PDB entry 4A3J | X-ray diffraction, 3.70 A resolution | chains A and B of the 15 polymer chains in the assembly

== Chain A ==
Protein: DNA-directed RNA polymerase II subunit RPB1
Organism: Saccharomyces cerevisiae
Notes: EC 2.7.7.6
UniProt: P04050 (RPB1_YEAST); residues 1-1732 here = UniProt positions 1-1732
Amino-acid sequence (1732 residues; each row starts with the number of its first residue):
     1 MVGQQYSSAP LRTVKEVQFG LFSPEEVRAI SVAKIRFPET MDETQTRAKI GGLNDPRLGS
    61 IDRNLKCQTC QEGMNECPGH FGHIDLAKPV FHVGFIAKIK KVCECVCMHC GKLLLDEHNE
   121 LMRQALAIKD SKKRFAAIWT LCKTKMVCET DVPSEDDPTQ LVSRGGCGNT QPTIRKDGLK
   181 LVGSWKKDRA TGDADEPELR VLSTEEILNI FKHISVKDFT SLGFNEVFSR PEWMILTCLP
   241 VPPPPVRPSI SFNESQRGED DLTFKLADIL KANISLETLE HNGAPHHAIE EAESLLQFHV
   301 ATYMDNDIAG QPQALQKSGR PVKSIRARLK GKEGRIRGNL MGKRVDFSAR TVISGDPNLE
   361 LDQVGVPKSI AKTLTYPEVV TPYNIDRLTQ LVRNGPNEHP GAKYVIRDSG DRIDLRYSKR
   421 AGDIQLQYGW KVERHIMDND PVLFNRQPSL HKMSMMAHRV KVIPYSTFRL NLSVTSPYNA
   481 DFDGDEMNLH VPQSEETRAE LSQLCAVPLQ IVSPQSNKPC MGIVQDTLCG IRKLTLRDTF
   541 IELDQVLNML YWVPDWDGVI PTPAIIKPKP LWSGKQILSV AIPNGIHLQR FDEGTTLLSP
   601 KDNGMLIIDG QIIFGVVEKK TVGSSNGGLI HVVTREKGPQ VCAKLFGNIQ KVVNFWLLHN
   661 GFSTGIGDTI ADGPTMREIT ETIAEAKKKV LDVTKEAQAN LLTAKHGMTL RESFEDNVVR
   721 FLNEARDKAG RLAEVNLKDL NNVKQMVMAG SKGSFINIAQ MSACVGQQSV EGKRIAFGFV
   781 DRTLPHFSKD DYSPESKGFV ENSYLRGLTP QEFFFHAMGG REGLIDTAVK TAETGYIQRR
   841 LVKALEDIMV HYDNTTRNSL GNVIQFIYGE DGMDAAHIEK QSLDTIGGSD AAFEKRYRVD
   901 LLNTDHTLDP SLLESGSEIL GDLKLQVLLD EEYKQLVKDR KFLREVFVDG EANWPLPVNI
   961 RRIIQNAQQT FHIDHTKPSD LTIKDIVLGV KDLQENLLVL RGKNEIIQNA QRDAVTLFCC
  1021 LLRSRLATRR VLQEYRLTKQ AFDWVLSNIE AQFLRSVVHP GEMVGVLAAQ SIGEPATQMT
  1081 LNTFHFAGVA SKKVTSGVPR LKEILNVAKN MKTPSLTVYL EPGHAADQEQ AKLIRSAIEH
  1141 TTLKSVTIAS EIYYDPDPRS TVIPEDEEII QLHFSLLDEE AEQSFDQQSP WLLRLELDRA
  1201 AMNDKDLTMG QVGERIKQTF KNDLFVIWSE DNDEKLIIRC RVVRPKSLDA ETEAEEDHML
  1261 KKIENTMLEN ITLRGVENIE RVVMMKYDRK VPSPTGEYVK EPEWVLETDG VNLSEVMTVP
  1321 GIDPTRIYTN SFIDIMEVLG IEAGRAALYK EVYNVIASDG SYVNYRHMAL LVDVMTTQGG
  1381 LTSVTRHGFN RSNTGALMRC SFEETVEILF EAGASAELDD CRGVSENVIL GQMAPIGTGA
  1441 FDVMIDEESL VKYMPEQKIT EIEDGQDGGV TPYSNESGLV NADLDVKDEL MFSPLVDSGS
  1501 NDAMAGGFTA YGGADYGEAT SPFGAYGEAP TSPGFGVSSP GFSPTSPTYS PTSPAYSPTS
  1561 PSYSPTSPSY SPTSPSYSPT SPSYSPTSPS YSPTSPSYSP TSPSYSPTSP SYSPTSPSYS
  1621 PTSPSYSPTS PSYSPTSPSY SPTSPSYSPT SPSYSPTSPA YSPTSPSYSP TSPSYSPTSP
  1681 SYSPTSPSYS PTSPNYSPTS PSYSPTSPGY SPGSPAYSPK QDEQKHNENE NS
Disordered / not traced: 1-2, 1084-1091, 1177-1186, 1244-1253, 1456-1732
Metal / ion sites: Zn2+ site 1: Cys67, Cys70, Cys77, His80; Zn2+ site 2: Cys107, Cys110, Cys148, Cys167; Mg2+: Asp481, Asp483, Asp485 (shared with 1 residue of chain P)
Ligand contacts: phosphomethylphosphonic acid guanylate ester (G2P): Arg446, Pro448, Asn479, Asp481, Asp483, Lys752, Leu1081
Curated features (UniProtKB/Swiss-Prot):
  - region: Pro248 to Asp260 (Lid loop), Asn306 to Lys323 (Rudder loop), Pro810 to Glu822 (Bridging helix)
  - binding site (Zn(2+)): Cys67, Cys70, Cys77, His80, Cys107, Cys110, Cys148, Cys167
  - binding site (Mg(2+)): Asp481, Asp483, Asp485
  - modified residue: Thr1471 (Phosphothreonine)
  - cross-link (Glycyl lysine isopeptide (Lys-Gly)): Lys695 (interchain with G-Cter in ubiquitin), Lys1246 (interchain with G-Cter in ubiquitin), Lys1350 (interchain with G-Cter in ubiquitin)
  - natural variant: Ser1653 to Pro1659 (deletion: In strain: A364A)
  - mutagenesis: Lys1246 (K1246R: Impairs ubiquitination during transcription stress)
What the authors report for this chain:
  - mutagenesis - Q1078N, Q1078S: abolished growth (citing earlier work)

== Chain B ==
Protein: DNA-directed RNA polymerase II subunit RPB2
Organism: Saccharomyces cerevisiae
Notes: EC 2.7.7.6
UniProt: P08518 (RPB2_YEAST); residue numbers follow UniProt; this construct covers 1-1224
Amino-acid sequence (1224 residues; each row starts with the number of its first residue):
     1 MSDLANSEKY YDEDPYGFED ESAPITAEDS WAVISAFFRE KGLVSQQLDS FNQFVDYTLQ
    61 DIICEDSTLI LEQLAQHTTE SDNISRKYEI SFGKIYVTKP MVNESDGVTH ALYPQEARLR
   121 NLTYSSGLFV DVKKRTYEAI DVPGRELKYE LIAEESEDDS ESGKVFIGRL PIMLRSKNCY
   181 LSEATESDLY KLKECPFDMG GYFIINGSEK VLIAQERSAG NIVQVFKKAA PSPISHVAEI
   241 RSALEKGSRF ISTLQVKLYG REGSSARTIK ATLPYIKQDI PIVIIFRALG IIPDGEILEH
   301 ICYDVNDWQM LEMLKPCVED GFVIQDRETA LDFIGRRGTA LGIKKEKRIQ YAKDILQKEF
   361 LPHITQLEGF ESRKAFFLGY MINRLLLCAL DRKDQDDRDH FGKKRLDLAG PLLAQLFKTL
   421 FKKLTKDIFR YMQRTVEEAH DFNMKLAINA KTITSGLKYA LATGNWGEQK KAMSSRAGVS
   481 QVLNRYTYSS TLSHLRRTNT PIGRDGKLAK PRQLHNTHWG LVCPAETPEG QACGLVKNLS
   541 LMSCISVGTD PMPIITFLSE WGMEPLEDYV PHQSPDATRV FVNGVWHGVH RNPARLMETL
   601 RTLRRKGDIN PEVSMIRDIR EKELKIFTDA GRVYRPLFIV EDDESLGHKE LKVRKGHIAK
   661 LMATEYQDIE GGFEDVEEYT WSSLLNEGLV EYIDAEEEES ILIAMQPEDL EPAEANEEND
   721 LDVDPAKRIR VSHHATTFTH CEIHPSMILG VAASIIPFPD HNQSPRNTYQ SAMGKQAMGV
   781 FLTNYNVRMD TMANILYYPQ KPLGTTRAME YLKFRELPAG QNAIVAIACY SGYNQEDSMI
   841 MNQSSIDRGL FRSLFFRSYM DQEKKYGMSI TETFEKPQRT NTLRMKHGTY DKLDDDGLIA
   901 PGVRVSGEDV IIGKTTPISP DEEELGQRTA YHSKRDASTP LRSTENGIVD QVLVTTNQDG
   961 LKFVKVRVRT TKIPQIGDKF ASRHGQKGTI GITYRREDMP FTAEGIVPDL IINPHAIPSR
  1021 MTVAHLIECL LSKVAALSGN EGDASPFTDI TVEGISKLLR EHGYQSRGFE VMYNGHTGKK
  1081 LMAQIFFGPT YYQRLRHMVD DKIHARARGP MQVLTRQPVE GRSRDGGLRF GEMERDCMIA
  1141 HGAASFLKER LMEASDAFRV HICGICGLMT VIAKLNHNQF ECKGCDNKID IYQIHIPYAA
  1201 KLLFQELMAM NITPRLYTDR SRDF
Disordered / not traced: 1-19, 71-89, 135-163, 438-445, 503-508, 669-677, 716-721, 920-932
Metal / ion sites: Zn2+: Cys1163, Cys1166, Cys1182, Cys1185
Ligand contacts: phosphomethylphosphonic acid guanylate ester (G2P): Arg766, Tyr769, Asp837, Lys987, Ser1019, Arg1020

== Interface between chain A and chain B ==
Pairs across the interface - 449 pairs, chain A then chain B:
  Gln4(A) with Phe1158(B); Arg1159(B), hydrogen bond (side chain-backbone)
  Gln5(A) with Arg1159(B), hydrogen bond (backbone-side chain); Leu1175(B)
  Tyr6(A) with Leu1175(B)
  Ser7(A) with Arg1159(B); His1161(B), hydrogen bond; Phe1180(B); Gln1193(B), hydrogen bond
  Ser8(A) with Asn1178(B)
  Ala9(A) with His1161(B); Gln1193(B)
  Pro10(A) with Ile1191(B); Tyr1192(B); Gln1193(B), hydrogen bond (backbone-backbone)
  Leu11(A) with Gln1193(B); Ile1194(B), hydrophobic; His1195(B)
  Arg12(A) with Tyr1192(B); Gln1193(B), hydrogen bond (backbone-backbone); Ile1194(B); Thr1218(B), hydrogen bond
  Thr13(A) with Thr1218(B)
  Val14(A) with Leu1216(B), hydrophobic; Tyr1217(B)
  Lys15(A) with Tyr1217(B), hydrogen bond (backbone-backbone); Thr1218(B), hydrogen bond (side chain-backbone); Asp1219(B); Arg1220(B), hydrogen bond (backbone-side chain)
  Glu16(A) with Arg1215(B); Leu1216(B); Tyr1217(B), hydrogen bond (backbone-backbone); Asp1219(B); Arg1220(B); Ser1221(B), hydrogen bond (side chain-backbone); Arg1222(B), hydrogen bond (side chain-backbone)
  Val17(A) with Arg1215(B); Leu1216(B), hydrophobic
  Gln18(A) with Thr1213(B); Arg1215(B), hydrogen bond (backbone-backbone); Tyr1217(B)
  Phe19(A) with Thr1213(B); Pro1214(B), hydrophobic
  Gly20(A) with Ile1212(B); Thr1213(B), hydrogen bond (backbone-backbone)
  Leu21(A) with Asn1211(B); Thr1213(B), hydrogen bond (backbone-side chain)
  Phe22(A) with Met1208(B), hydrophobic; Asn1211(B), hydrogen bond (backbone-backbone); Thr1213(B)
  Glu26(A) with Cys1166(B); Leu1168(B); Arg1215(B), salt bridge
  Ala29(A) with Gly1184(B)
  Ile30(A) with Thr1170(B); Lys1183(B), hydrogen bond (backbone-side chain)
  Val32(A) with Lys1183(B)
  Thr69(A) with Lys1174(B)
  Cys70(A) with Ala1173(B)
  Glu72(A) with Ala1173(B); Lys1174(B); Leu1175(B), hydrogen bond (side chain-backbone)
  Met74(A) with Arg1116(B), hydrogen bond (backbone-side chain)
  Asn75(A) with Arg1116(B), hydrogen bond
  Glu76(A) with Phe1158(B); Arg1159(B), salt bridge; Leu1175(B)
  Cys77(A) with Arg1116(B)
  Pro78(A) with Lys1201(B); Gln1205(B)
  Gly79(A) with Lys1201(B); Gln1205(B)
  His80(A) with Ile1172(B)
  Phe81(A) with Gln1205(B); Met1208(B), hydrophobic; Ala1209(B)
  His92(A) with Met1210(B), hydrogen bond (side chain-backbone); Asn1211(B)
  Phe95(A) with Ile1212(B), hydrophobic
  Phe228(A) with Arg1215(B)
  Trp233(A) with Asn1211(B), hydrogen bond (backbone-side chain)
  Leu236(A) with Asn1211(B)
  Pro240(A) with Met1208(B); Ala1209(B); Asn1211(B)
  Pro242(A) with Ala1209(B), hydrophobic
  Pro245(A) with Leu1114(B); Tyr1198(B); Lys1201(B)
  Val246(A) with Leu1114(B); Leu1202(B), hydrophobic; Gln1205(B)
  Pro248(A) with Leu1114(B)
  Asn253(A) with Arg884(B); Arg935(B)
  Glu254(A) with Arg935(B)
  Ser255(A) with Ile918(B); Arg935(B)
  Gln256(A) with Arg935(B)
  Tyr303(A) with Ala1209(B), hydrogen bond (side chain-backbone)
  Met304(A) with Met1210(B), hydrophobic
  Lys317(A) with Lys471(B)
  Ser318(A) with Lys470(B); Lys471(B)
  Gly319(A) with Lys471(B)
  Ile325(A) with Glu1206(B); Met1210(B), hydrophobic
  Arg328(A) with Leu1114(B); Glu1206(B), salt bridge
  Leu329(A) with Leu1203(B), hydrophobic; Glu1206(B); Met1210(B), hydrophobic
  Arg335(A) with Leu1114(B); Thr1115(B); Leu1202(B); Glu1206(B), salt bridge
  Ile336(A) with Leu1203(B), hydrophobic
  Arg337(A) with Glu1132(B), salt bridge
  Gly338(A) with Arg1129(B), hydrogen bond (backbone-side chain)
  Asn339(A) with Thr1115(B); Gln1117(B), hydrogen bond (backbone-side chain); Asp1156(B); Ala1199(B)
  Leu340(A) with Ala1199(B), hydrophobic; Ala1200(B)
  Met341(A) with Glu1132(B); Arg1135(B)
  Gly342(A) with Arg1129(B); Phe1130(B); Gly1131(B); Glu1132(B)
  Lys343(A) with Gln1117(B); Leu1128(B); Arg1129(B); Phe1130(B), hydrogen bond (backbone-backbone); Leu1151(B), hydrogen bond (side chain-backbone); Ser1155(B); Asp1156(B); Pro1197(B)
  Arg344(A) with Gln1117(B); Pro1118(B); Val1119(B); Glu1120(B); Gly1127(B), hydrogen bond (side chain-backbone); Leu1128(B); Arg1129(B); Ser1155(B), hydrogen bond (backbone-side chain)
  Val345(A) with Pro1118(B); Gly1127(B); Leu1128(B), hydrogen bond (backbone-backbone); Arg1150(B); Ala1154(B); Ser1155(B)
  Asp346(A) with Arg1106(B), salt bridge; Arg1108(B); Gly1109(B); Met1111(B); Pro1118(B); Arg1150(B), hydrogen bond (backbone-side chain); Ala1154(B), hydrogen bond (backbone-backbone)
  Phe347(A) with Arg1106(B), hydrogen bond (backbone-backbone); Ala1107(B); Arg1108(B); Arg1150(B)
  Ser348(A) with Ala1105(B); Arg1106(B), hydrogen bond (backbone-backbone); Leu1128(B), hydrogen bond (side chain-backbone)
  Ala349(A) with His1104(B); Ala1105(B), hydrophobic; Leu1128(B)
  Arg350(A) with Ile1103(B); His1104(B), hydrogen bond (backbone-backbone); Leu1128(B)
  Thr351(A) with Val1099(B); Ile1103(B)
  Val352(A) with Gly977(B); Val1099(B), hydrophobic
  Ser354(A) with Ile990(B)
  Asp356(A) with Tyr833(B), hydrogen bond
  Pro357(A) with Ser831(B); Gly832(B); Tyr833(B)
  Asn358(A) with Tyr833(B), hydrogen bond
  Ser369(A) with Ile1103(B)
  Ile370(A) with Ile1103(B), hydrophobic; Ala1105(B), hydrophobic
  Thr373(A) with Ala1105(B); Arg1106(B); Ala1107(B)
  Leu374(A) with Arg1106(B)
  Thr375(A) with Ala1107(B)
  Tyr404(A) with Arg1108(B)
  Arg412(A) with Arg1108(B)
  Glu433(A) with Arg1108(B), salt bridge
  Leu443(A) with Phe1146(B), hydrophobic
  Asn445(A) with Glu1134(B)
  Gln447(A) with Arg1129(B); Glu1134(B)
  Pro448(A) with Met1133(B)
  Ser449(A) with Met1133(B); Glu1134(B), hydrogen bond; Cys1137(B)
  Leu450(A) with Met1133(B), hydrophobic
  His451(A) with Cys1137(B), hydrogen bond (backbone-side chain)
  Lys452(A) with His1141(B), hydrogen bond (backbone-side chain)
  Met455(A) with Phe1130(B), hydrophobic; Glu1134(B); His1141(B), hydrogen bond (backbone-side chain)
  Tyr465(A) with Ile976(B), hydrophobic
  Ser466(A) with Gln975(B), hydrogen bond; Val1099(B); Asp1100(B), hydrogen bond; Ile1103(B)
  Thr467(A) with Ile976(B); Gly977(B)
  Arg469(A) with Tyr833(B); Gly991(B), hydrogen bond (side chain-backbone)
  Leu472(A) with Gln835(B); Glu836(B)
  Thr475(A) with Glu836(B)
  Ala480(A) with Glu836(B)
  Asp481(A) with Glu836(B)
  Phe482(A) with Gln835(B); Glu836(B), hydrogen bond (backbone-backbone); Asp837(B); Ser838(B); Thr989(B), hydrogen bond (backbone-side chain)
  Asp483(A) with Asp837(B); Lys979(B); Lys987(B)
  Gly484(A) with Thr989(B)
  Glu486(A) with Lys1102(B)
  Asn488(A) with Leu1128(B); Arg1129(B)
  His490(A) with Phe1130(B); Arg1150(B), hydrogen bond
  Val491(A) with Arg1150(B), hydrogen bond (backbone-side chain)
  Pro492(A) with Glu1149(B)
  Gln493(A) with Glu1149(B), hydrogen bond (backbone-side chain)
  Ser494(A) with Glu1149(B)
  Glu496(A) with Ser1145(B)
  Thr497(A) with Ser1145(B); Phe1146(B); Glu1149(B), hydrogen bond
  Glu500(A) with Ala1143(B); Ala1144(B), hydrogen bond (side chain-backbone); Ser1145(B), hydrogen bond (side chain-backbone); Phe1146(B), hydrogen bond (side chain-backbone)
  Leu504(A) with His1141(B)
  Cys505(A) with Met1138(B), hydrophobic; His1141(B)
  Gln510(A) with His1141(B)
  Val524(A) with Gln835(B); Glu836(B)
  Gln525(A) with Gln835(B); Glu836(B), hydrogen bond (side chain-backbone); His1015(B)
  Asp526(A) with Cys829(B), hydrogen bond; Gly832(B); Asn834(B); Gln835(B), hydrogen bond (backbone-side chain); Asn1013(B), hydrogen bond; His1015(B), salt bridge
  Cys529(A) with His1015(B)
  Leu657(A) with Cys829(B), hydrophobic
  Leu658(A) with Tyr830(B); Asn1074(B); His1076(B)
  His659(A) with Asn1074(B), hydrogen bond; Thr1077(B); Leu1081(B)
  Asn660(A) with Leu1081(B); Met1082(B), hydrogen bond (backbone-backbone); Ala1083(B), hydrogen bond (backbone-backbone)
  Gly661(A) with Ala1083(B)
  Phe662(A) with Ala828(B); Cys829(B), hydrogen bond (backbone-backbone); Pro1014(B)
  Ser663(A) with Ile827(B), hydrogen bond (side chain-backbone); Pro1014(B); Gln1084(B); Ile1085(B); Phe1086(B), hydrogen bond (side chain-backbone)
  Thr664(A) with Ile827(B); Pro1014(B); Ile1017(B); Phe1086(B)
  Gly665(A) with Phe1069(B); Phe1086(B)
  Ile666(A) with Val1023(B), hydrophobic; Leu1026(B), hydrophobic; Ile1027(B), hydrophobic; Leu1030(B), hydrophobic; Arg1067(B); Phe1086(B), hydrophobic
  Asp668(A) with Phe1069(B)
  Ile670(A) with Arg1067(B)
  Met746(A) with Pro1014(B); His1015(B); Pro1018(B), hydrophobic
  Ser751(A) with His1015(B), hydrogen bond
  Lys752(A) with His1015(B); Pro1018(B); Ser1019(B); Arg1020(B)
  Asn757(A) with Pro1018(B), hydrogen bond (side chain-backbone); Ser1019(B), hydrogen bond (side chain-backbone); Met1021(B)
  Gln760(A) with Met1021(B)
  Met761(A) with Met1021(B), hydrophobic; Val1023(B), hydrophobic
  Glu771(A) with Lys510(B), salt bridge; Gln513(B)
  Ala776(A) with Asn516(B), hydrogen bond (backbone-side chain)
  Gly778(A) with His400(B); His515(B); Asn516(B)
  Phe779(A) with Asn516(B); Thr517(B); Glu698(B); Glu699(B)
  Val780(A) with Glu699(B), hydrogen bond (backbone-side chain)
  Asp781(A) with Arg620(B), salt bridge
  Arg782(A) with Glu698(B), hydrogen bond (side chain-backbone); Glu699(B), hydrogen bond (side chain-backbone); Ile701(B), hydrogen bond (side chain-backbone); Leu702(B)
  Thr783(A) with Asn516(B), hydrogen bond (backbone-side chain)
  Leu784(A) with Trp519(B), hydrophobic
  Pro785(A) with Glu698(B); Ile701(B); Leu702(B); Ile703(B), hydrogen bond (backbone-backbone)
  His786(A) with Trp519(B); Ile703(B); Met705(B); Glu742(B), salt bridge
  Phe787(A) with Leu702(B)
  Lys789(A) with Arg620(B)
  Glu795(A) with Val731(B)
  Glu801(A) with Ile729(B)
  Asn802(A) with Arg728(B); Ile729(B), hydrogen bond (side chain-backbone)
  Tyr804(A) with His761(B), hydrogen bond (backbone-side chain); Asn762(B); Gln763(B); Met1021(B), hydrophobic; Val1023(B), hydrophobic
  Leu805(A) with His761(B), hydrogen bond (backbone-side chain); Val1052(B)
  Arg806(A) with Pro725(B), hydrogen bond (side chain-backbone); Lys727(B), hydrogen bond (side chain-backbone); Arg728(B); Ile729(B); His761(B)
  Gly807(A) with Arg728(B); Asp760(B); His761(B)
  Leu808(A) with Arg728(B), hydrogen bond (backbone-side chain); Asp760(B), hydrogen bond (backbone-backbone); Phe1047(B)
  Thr809(A) with Ile729(B)
  Pro810(A) with Trp519(B); Met705(B), hydrophobic; Pro745(B), hydrophobic; Phe1047(B), hydrophobic
  Gln811(A) with Met705(B); Val731(B)
  Phe813(A) with Ile748(B), hydrophobic; Leu749(B), hydrophobic; Pro759(B); Asn767(B); Phe1047(B), hydrophobic
  Phe814(A) with Leu514(B), hydrophobic; His515(B); Asn516(B); Trp519(B), hydrophobic
  His816(A) with Gln763(B); Ser764(B), hydrogen bond (side chain-backbone)
  Ala817(A) with Leu514(B), hydrophobic; Pro524(B), hydrophobic; Ser764(B)
  Met818(A) with Leu514(B); Asn516(B)
  Gly820(A) with Ser764(B)
  Arg821(A) with Arg512(B), hydrogen bond (side chain-backbone); Pro524(B), hydrogen bond (side chain-backbone); Thr527(B); Gly534(B)
  Glu822(A) with Gln513(B)
  Leu824(A) with Cys533(B), hydrophobic; Pro765(B), hydrophobic; Thr768(B); Tyr769(B), hydrophobic
  Ile825(A) with Arg512(B); Gln513(B)
  Ala828(A) with Gly530(B)
  Gln838(A) with Met1133(B)
  Arg839(A) with Glu1132(B), salt bridge
  Val842(A) with Asp1136(B)
  Lys843(A) with Glu1132(B); Arg1135(B)
  Glu846(A) with Arg1135(B), salt bridge
  Glu1062(A) with Ala1140(B)
  Met1063(A) with Ile1139(B); Ala1140(B)
  Val1066(A) with Asp1136(B); Ala1140(B), hydrophobic
  Leu1067(A) with Ala1140(B)
  Gln1070(A) with Ala1140(B)
  Lys1144(A) with Glu262(B), salt bridge
  Asn1265(A) with Gly263(B); Ser265(B)
  Glu1269(A) with Gly263(B)
  Ser1401(A) with Glu1132(B)
  Leu1409(A) with Leu1207(B), hydrophobic
  Phe1410(A) with Met1210(B), hydrophobic; Ile1212(B), hydrophobic
  Leu1418(A) with Arg1222(B), hydrogen bond (backbone-side chain)
  Asp1420(A) with Arg1220(B), hydrogen bond (backbone-side chain); Arg1222(B), salt bridge
  Cys1421(A) with Arg1220(B)
  Arg1422(A) with Arg1220(B); Asp1223(B), hydrogen bond (side chain-backbone); Phe1224(B), hydrogen bond (side chain-backbone)
  Val1424(A) with Ile1139(B), hydrophobic
  Ser1425(A) with Arg1135(B)
  Val1428(A) with Arg1135(B); Leu1147(B), hydrophobic; Leu1151(B), hydrophobic
  Ile1429(A) with Pro1197(B); Ala1200(B)
  Leu1430(A) with His1195(B); Ile1196(B); Pro1197(B)
  Gly1431(A) with Lys1148(B), hydrogen bond (backbone-side chain); Met1152(B); Pro1197(B)
  Met1433(A) with Ala1144(B); Ser1145(B)
  Ala1434(A) with Ala1144(B)
  Ile1436(A) with Ile1139(B), hydrophobic; Gly1142(B); Ala1144(B)
  Gly1437(A) with Gly1142(B)
  Thr1438(A) with Gly1142(B), hydrogen bond (backbone-backbone); Ala1144(B); Ser1145(B)
  Gly1439(A) with Ala1144(B)
Also at the interface, not in a pair above, chain A (230 interface residues in all): Val27, Cys238, Arg326, Ile353, Gly355, Pro367, Lys403, Leu501, Thr527, Asn654, Gly667, Thr669, Thr680, Gly753, Ile775, Phe777, Ser788, Asp790, Glu812, Val1406, Gly1413, Gln1432
Also at the interface, not in a pair above, chain B (203 interface residues in all): Asp397, His518, Cys523, Glu529, Ser700, Ala726, Arg730, Gly988, Lys1080, Gln1112, Gly1121, Glu1153, Val1160, Val1171, Asn1176, Phe1204

== In short ==
Chain A and chain B form an interface of 230 and 203 residues respectively, with 91 hydrogen bonds and 15 salt
bridges. Polar contacts include Glu26(A)-Arg1215(B), Glu76(A)-Arg1159(B) and Arg328(A)-Glu1206(B).
Phosphomethylphosphonic acid guanylate ester is bound between chain A and chain B. From the paper: Q1078N and
Q1078S of chain A abolish growth.
Here chain A is DNA-directed RNA polymerase II subunit RPB1 and chain B is DNA-directed RNA polymerase II
subunit RPB2, both from Saccharomyces cerevisiae. Entry 4A3J (RNA Polymerase II initial transcribing complex
with a 2nt DNA-RNA hybrid and soaked with GMPCPP) was determined by X-ray diffraction, deposited together with
4A3B, 4A3C, 4A3D, 4A3E, 4A3F, 4A3G and 4 further entries.
